Entry 4QUJ (X-ray diffraction, 1.50 A resolution); this record covers chains A and F.

Chain A:
Molecule: Caspase-3
Organism: Homo sapiens
Notes: EC 3.4.22.56
Reference sequence: P42574 (CASP3_HUMAN); residue numbers follow UniProt; this construct covers 1-277
Chain sequence (278 residues; each row starts with the number of its first residue):
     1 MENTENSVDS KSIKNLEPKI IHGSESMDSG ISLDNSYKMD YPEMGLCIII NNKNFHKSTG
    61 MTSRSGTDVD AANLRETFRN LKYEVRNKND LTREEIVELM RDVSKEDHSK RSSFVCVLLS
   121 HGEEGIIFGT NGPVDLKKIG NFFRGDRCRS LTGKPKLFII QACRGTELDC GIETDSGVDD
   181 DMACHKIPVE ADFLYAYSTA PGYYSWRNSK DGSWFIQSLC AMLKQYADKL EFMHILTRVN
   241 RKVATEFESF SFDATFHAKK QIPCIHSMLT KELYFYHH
Not modelled in the structure: 1-28, 175-184
Sequence notes: engineered mutation Gly140 (Thr in P42574), His266 (Val in P42574); expression tag (278)
Metal / ion sites: Na+: Gln161, Trp206
UniProt features mapped onto this chain:
  - active site: His121, Cys163
  - modified residue: Met1 (N-acetylmethionine), Lys11 (N6-acetyllysine), Ser26 (Phosphoserine), Cys163 (S-nitrosocysteine), Arg207 (Microbial infection: ADP-riboxanated arginine)
  - mutagenesis: Asp9 (D9A: In P3-D3A mutant; abolished cleavage and activation, leading to prevent thiol protease activity; when associated with A-28 and A-175), Asp28 (D28A: In P3-D3A mutant; abolished cleavage and activation, leading to prevent thiol protease activity; when associated with A-9 and A-175), Asp175 (D175A: In P3-D3A mutant; abolished cleavage and activation, leading to prevent thiol protease activity; when associated with A-9 and A-28), Arg207 (R207A: Abolished ADP-riboxanation by C.violaceum CopC)
From the paper describing this entry:
  - mutagenesis - F55Y (25-fold), T140G/V266H: decreased catalytic activity
  - contacts within the chain: Arg164-Tyr197, Arg164-Pro201, Asn141-Tyr195 (water-mediated contact)
  - conformationally variable residues (side-chain flip): Tyr197
  - mutagenesis - T140G, Y195A: unchanged catalytic activity
  - catalytic residues: His121 (citing earlier work)

Chain F:
Molecule: Ace-asp-glu-val-asp-chloromethylketone inhibitor
Chain sequence (6 residues; numbered 1 to 6; the number before each row is that of its first residue):
     1 XDEVDX
Modified positions: ACE (acetyl group) at position 1; 0QE (chloromethane) at position 6

Chain A / chain F interface:
Pairs across the interface (27; chain A residue first):
  Arg64(A) - Asp5(F)  salt bridge
  Ser120(A) - Asp5(F)
  His121(A) - Asp5(F)  hydrogen bond (side chain-backbone)
  His121(A) - 0QE_6(F)
  Gly122(A) - 0QE_6(F)
  Gln161(A) - Asp5(F)  hydrogen bond
  Cys163(A) - Asp5(F)  hydrogen bond (side chain-backbone)
  Cys163(A) - 0QE_6(F)
  Tyr204(A) - Val4(F)  hydrophobic
  Ser205(A) - Glu3(F)
  Ser205(A) - Val4(F)
  Ser205(A) - Asp5(F)  hydrogen bond (backbone-backbone)
  Trp206(A) - Asp2(F)
  Trp206(A) - Glu3(F)
  Trp206(A) - Val4(F)
  Arg207(A) - ACE_1(F)
  Arg207(A) - Asp2(F)
  Arg207(A) - Glu3(F)  salt bridge
  Arg207(A) - Val4(F)  hydrogen bond (side chain-backbone)
  Arg207(A) - Asp5(F)  salt bridge
  Asn208(A) - ACE_1(F)
  Asn208(A) - Asp2(F)  hydrogen bond
  Ser209(A) - ACE_1(F)  hydrogen bond (backbone-backbone)
  Trp214(A) - Asp2(F)
  Glu248(A) - Asp2(F)
  Ser249(A) - Asp2(F)
  Phe250(A) - Asp2(F)  hydrogen bond (backbone-side chain)
Other interface residues (no listed pair), chain A (20 interface residues in all): Ser63, Ser65, Ala162, Phe256

Summary:
The interface between chain A and chain F involves 20 residues on one side and 6 on the other, with 8 hydrogen
bonds and 3 salt bridges. Polar contacts include Arg64(A)-Asp5(F), Arg207(A)-Glu3(F) and Arg207(A)-Asp5(F).
From the paper: the catalytic residue His121(A); F55Y and T140G/V266H of chain A reduce catalytic activity; 4
substitutions were tested in all.
Here chain A is Caspase-3 (Homo sapiens) and chain F is Ace-asp-glu-val-asp-chloromethylketone inhibitor.
Entry 4QUJ (Caspase-3 T140GV266H) was determined by X-ray diffraction together with 4QTX, 4QTY, 4QU0, 4QU5,
4QU8, 4QU9 and 8 further entries from the same study.
